PDB entry 8E8S | electron microscopy, 2.73 A resolution | chains 2 and 4 of the 6 polymer chains in the assembly

# Chain 2
Molecule: Capsid protein VP2
From: Poliovirus 2
UniProt: A0A0K1U2R1 (A0A0K1U2R1_9ENTO); residues 10-271 here correspond to UniProt positions 79-340 (UniProt number = residue number + 69)
Chain sequence (262 residues; numbered 10 to 271; the number before each row is that of its first residue):
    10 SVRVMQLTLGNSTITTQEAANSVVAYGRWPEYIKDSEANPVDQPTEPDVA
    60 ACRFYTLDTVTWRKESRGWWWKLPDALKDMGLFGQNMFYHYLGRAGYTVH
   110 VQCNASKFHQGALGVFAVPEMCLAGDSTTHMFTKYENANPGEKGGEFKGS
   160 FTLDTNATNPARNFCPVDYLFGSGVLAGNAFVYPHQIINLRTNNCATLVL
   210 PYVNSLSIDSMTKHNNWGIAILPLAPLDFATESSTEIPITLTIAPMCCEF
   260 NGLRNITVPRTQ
Differences from the reference sequence: conflict Val11 (Asp80 in A0A0K1U2R1)

# Chain 4
Molecule: Capsid protein VP4
From: Poliovirus 2
UniProt: D0QXH8 (D0QXH8_9ENTO); residues 2-69 here = UniProt positions 2-69
Chain sequence (68 residues; row label = number of the first residue in the row):
     2 GAQVSSQKVGAHENSNRAYGGSTINYTTINYYRDSASNAASKQDFAQDPS
    52 KFTEPIKDVLIKTAPTLN
Unresolved in the structure: 10-24
Differences from the reference sequence: conflict Thr67 (Met in D0QXH8)

# How chain 2 and chain 4 interact
Pairs across the interface (14):
  Val11(2) with Leu68(4)
  Arg12(2) with Asn69(4), hydrogen bond (side chain-backbone)
  Asn30(2) with Ile57(4); Asp59(4); Leu61(4)
  Ser31(2) with Ile57(4); Lys58(4), hydrogen bond (backbone-backbone)
  Val32(2) with Pro56(4)
  Val33(2) with Pro56(4), hydrogen bond (backbone-backbone); Lys58(4)
  Tyr35(2) with Lys52(4)
  Trp38(2) with Lys58(4)
  Thr201(2) with Asn69(4)
  Asn202(2) with Asn69(4), hydrogen bond (backbone-backbone)
Also at the interface, not in a pair above, chain 2 (14 interface residues in all): Glu27, Ala28, Ala29, Gly36
Also at the interface, not in a pair above, chain 4 (9 interface residues in all): Phe53

# Summary
The interface between chain 2 and chain 4 involves 14 residues on one side and 9 on the other; the contacts
include 4 hydrogen bonds. Among the polar pairs are Arg12(2)-Asn69(4), Ser31(2)-Lys58(4) and
Val33(2)-Pro56(4).
Here chain 2 is Capsid protein VP2 and chain 4 is Capsid protein VP4, both from Poliovirus 2. Entry 8E8S (9H2
Fab-poliovirus 2 complex) was determined by electron microscopy (same publication as 8E8L, 8E8R, 8E8X, 8E8Y
and 8E8Z).
